PDB entry 9BUO | electron microscopy, 3.68 A resolution | chains G and D of the 8 polymer chains in the assembly

Chain G:
Molecule: Light-independent protochlorophyllide reductase iron-sulfur ATP-binding protein
Source organism: Cereibacter sphaeroides
Notes: EC 1.3.7.7
Reference sequence: Q9RFD6 (BCHL_RHOS4); residues 1-297 here = UniProt positions 1-297
Chain sequence (318 residues; numbered -20 to 297; the number before each row is that of its first residue; numbers below 1 keep their minus sign (Met-20 is residue -20)):
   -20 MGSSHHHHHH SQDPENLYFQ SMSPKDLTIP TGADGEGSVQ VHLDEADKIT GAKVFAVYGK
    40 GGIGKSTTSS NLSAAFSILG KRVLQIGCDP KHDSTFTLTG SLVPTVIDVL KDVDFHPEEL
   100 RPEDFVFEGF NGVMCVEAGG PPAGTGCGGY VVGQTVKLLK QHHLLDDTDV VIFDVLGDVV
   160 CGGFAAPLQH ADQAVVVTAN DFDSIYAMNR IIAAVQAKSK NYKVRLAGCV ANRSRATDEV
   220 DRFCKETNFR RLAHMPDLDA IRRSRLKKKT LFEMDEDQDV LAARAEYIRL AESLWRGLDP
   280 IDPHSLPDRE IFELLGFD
Disordered / not traced: -20 to 31, 296-297
Differences from the reference sequence: initiating methionine (-20); expression tag (-19 to 0); variant Glu289 (Asp in Q9RFD6)
Metal / ion sites: 4Fe-4S cluster Fe: Cys160, Gly161 (shared with 1 residue of chain H)
Small-molecule neighbours: 4Fe-4S cluster (SF4): Tyr129, Val131, Cys160, Gly161, Gly162, Phe163

Chain D:
Molecule: Light-independent protochlorophyllide reductase subunit B
Source organism: Cereibacter sphaeroides
Notes: EC 1.3.7.7
Reference sequence: Q9Z5D9 (BCHB_CERS4); residues 1-534 here = UniProt positions 1-534
Chain sequence (534 residues; row label = number of the first residue in the row):
     1 MKLTLWTYEG PPHVGAMRVA TGMTGMHYVL HAPQGDTYAD LLFTMIERRG KRPPVSYTTF
    61 QARDLGSDTA ELFQSACRDA YERFQPQAIM VGSSCTAELI QDDTGGLADA LSLPVPVVHL
   121 ELPSYQRKEN FGADESFLQI CRKLARPMER TEKVSCNLLG PTALGFRHRD DILEVTRLLE
   181 GMGIAVNAVA PMGASPADIA RLGAAHFNVL LYPETGESAA RWAEKTLKQP YTKTVPIGVG
   241 ATRDFVAEVA ALAGVAPVAD DSRLRQPWWS ASVDSTYLTG KRVFLFGDAT HVIAAARVAR
   301 DEMGFEVVGM GCYNREFARP MRAAAKGYGL EALVTDDYLE VEEAIQALAP ELILGTQMER
   361 HIAKRLGIPC AVISAPVHVQ DFPARYSPQM GFEGANVLFD TWIHPLTMGL EEHLLTMFRE
   421 DFEFHDEAGP SHHGGKAVPA SAPRADEAAE ALPLTGAETA EGGSIPPEAV PPAEAAAVPA
   481 GEIVWLTDAE RELKKIPFFV RGKARRNTEK FAAEKGLTRI SLETLYEAKA HYAR
Disordered / not traced: 432-534
Curated features (UniProtKB/Swiss-Prot):
  - active site: Asp274 (Proton donor)
  - binding site ([4Fe-4S] cluster): Asp36
  - binding site (substrate): Gly409, Leu410
Metal / ion sites: Cu ion near Met408 (its only coordinating residue here)
Small-molecule neighbours:
  - Protochlorophyllide (PMR): Leu41, Leu42, Met45, Ile46, Val379
  - 4Fe-4S cluster (SF4): Pro33, Gln34, Gly35, Asp36, Cys95, Thr96
Reported in the primary citation:
  - mutagenesis - H404A/M408A: abolished catalytic activity
  - mutagenesis - H404A/M408A: abolished binding to Cu ion

Chain G / chain D interface:
Pairs across the interface - 19 pairs, chain G then chain D:
  Val92(G) with Arg319(D)
  Asp93(G) with Arg315(D), salt bridge
  Pro96(G) with Arg127(D); Glu316(D)
  Glu97(G) with Arg315(D), salt bridge; Glu316(D); Ala318(D); Arg319(D); Arg322(D), salt bridge
  Leu99(G) with Glu217(D); Arg221(D), hydrogen bond (backbone-side chain); Glu316(D); Pro320(D), hydrophobic
  Arg100(G) with Arg221(D)
  Leu143(G) with Leu138(D), hydrophobic; Ser218(D)
  Leu144(G) with Leu138(D), hydrophobic; Gln139(D); Arg142(D)
Other interface residues (no listed pair), chain G (12 interface residues in all): Glu98, Pro101, Asp103, Asp146
Other interface residues (no listed pair), chain D (14 interface residues in all): Phe317

Overview:
The interface between chain G and chain D involves 12 residues on one side and 14 on the other; the contacts
include 1 hydrogen bond and 3 salt bridges. Polar contacts include Asp93(G)-Arg315(D), Glu97(G)-Arg315(D) and
Glu97(G)-Arg322(D). The paper reports that H404A/M408A of chain D abolish catalytic activity; H404A/M408A of
chain D abolish binding to Cu ion.
Here chain G is Light-independent protochlorophyllide reductase iron-sulfur ATP-binding protein and chain D is
Light-independent protochlorophyllide reductase subunit B, both from Cereibacter sphaeroides. Entry 9BUO
(CryoEM structure of DPOR in the presence of ADP-AlF3) was determined by electron microscopy together with
9E7H, 9EFU, 8VQH, 8VQI and 8VQJ from the same study.
